Entry 6UKT (electron microscopy, 3.87 A resolution); this record covers chains A and B of the 6 polymer chains in the assembly.

Chain A:
Name: Resistance to inhibitors of cholinesterase 8 homolog A (C. elegans)
Source organism: Rattus norvegicus
Reference sequence: B1H241 (B1H241_RAT); residue numbers follow UniProt; this construct covers 1-491
Sequence (492 residues; numbered 0 to 491; the number before each row is that of its first residue; numbering starts at 0):
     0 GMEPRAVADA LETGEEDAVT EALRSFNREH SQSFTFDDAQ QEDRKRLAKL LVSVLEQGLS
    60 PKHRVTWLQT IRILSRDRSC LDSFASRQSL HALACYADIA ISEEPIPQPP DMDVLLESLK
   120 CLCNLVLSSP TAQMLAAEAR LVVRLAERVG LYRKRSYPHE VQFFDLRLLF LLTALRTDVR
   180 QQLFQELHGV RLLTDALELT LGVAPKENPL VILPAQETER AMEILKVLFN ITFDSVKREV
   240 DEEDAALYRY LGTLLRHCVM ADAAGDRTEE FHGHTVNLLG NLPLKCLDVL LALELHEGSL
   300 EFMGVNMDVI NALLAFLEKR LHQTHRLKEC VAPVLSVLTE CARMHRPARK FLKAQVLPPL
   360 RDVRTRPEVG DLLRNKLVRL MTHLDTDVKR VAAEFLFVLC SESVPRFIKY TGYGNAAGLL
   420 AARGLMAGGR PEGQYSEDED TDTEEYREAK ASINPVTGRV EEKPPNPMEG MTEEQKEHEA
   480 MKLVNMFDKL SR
Disordered / not traced: 0-1, 485-491
Covalently attached groups: covalent link Lys349-Ser435; covalent link Lys352-Thr440
Modified positions: Ser435 (phosphoserine; SEP); Thr440 (phosphothreonine; TPO)
Differences from the reference sequence: expression tag (0); engineered mutation Phe232 (Tyr in B1H241)
What the authors report for this chain:
  - post-translational modification sites: Ser435, Thr440
  - mutagenesis - Y412A: unchanged catalytic activity with Guanine nucleotide-binding protein G(i) subunit alpha-1 (chain B)
  - mutagenesis - A415W, E478A, E478K, L482D: decreased catalytic activity with Guanine nucleotide-binding protein G(i) subunit alpha-1 (chain B)

Chain B:
Name: Guanine nucleotide-binding protein G(i) subunit alpha-1
Source organism: Rattus norvegicus
Reference sequence: P10824 (GNAI1_RAT); residues 32-354 here = UniProt positions 32-354
Sequence (323 residues; row label = number of the first residue in the row):
    32 REVKLLLLGA GESGKSTIVK QMKIIHEAGY SEEECKQYKA VVYSNTIQSI IAIIRAMGRL
    92 KIDFGDAARA DDARQLFVLA GAAEEGFMTA ELAGVIKRLW KDSGVQACFN RSREYQLNDS
   152 AAYYLNDLDR IAQPNYIPTQ QDVLRTRVKT TGIVETHFTF KDLHFKMFDV GGQRSERKKW
   212 IHCFEGVTAI IFCVALSDYD LVLAEDEEMN RMHESMKLFD SICNNKWFTD TSIILFLNKK
   272 DLFEEKIKKS PLTICYPEYA GSNTYEEAAA YIQCQFEDLN KRKDTKEIYT HFTCATDTKN
   332 VQFVFDAVTD VIIKNNLKDC GLF
Disordered / not traced: 32-36, 51-76, 177-178
Curated features (UniProtKB/Swiss-Prot):
  - region: Lys35 to Thr48 (G1 motif), Asp173 to Thr181 (G2 motif), Phe196 to Arg205 (G3 motif), Ile265 to Asp272 (G4 motif), Thr324 to Thr329 (G5 motif)
  - binding site (GTP): Glu43 to Thr48, Asp150, Ser151, Leu175 to Arg178, Asp200 to Gln204, Asn269 to Asp272, Ala326
  - binding site (Mg(2+)): Ser47, Thr181
  - mutagenesis: Glu43 (E43A: Mildly impairs receptor binding; mildly decreases basal and receptor-stimulated GDP exchange), Asn149 (N149I: Inhibits interaction with RGS14. Does not inhibit interaction with RIC8A), Phe189 (F189Y: Increases basal GDP exchange rate; no effect on receptor-stimulated GDP exchange), Phe191 (F191Y: No effect on basal GDP exchange rate; mildly decreases receptor-stimulated GDP exchange), Gln204 (Q204L: Expected to have lost GTPase activity; inhibits the forskolin-mediated increase of cellular cAMP levels. Does not inhibit interaction with RGS14 at centrosomes), Thr329 (T329A: Increases basal GDP exchange rate and inhibits the forskolin-mediated increase of cellular cAMP levels), Val332 (V332A: Increases basal GDP exchange rate), Phe336 (F336A/C: Increases basal GDP exchange rate; mildly decreases receptor-stimulated GDP exchange; F336Y: Strongly increases basal GDP exchange rate; mildly decreases receptor-stimulated GDP exchange), Lys345 (K345L: Mildly impairs receptor binding; mildly decreases basal and receptor-stimulated GDP exchange)

How chain A and chain B interact:
Residue-residue contacts (83; chain A residue first):
  Arg71(A) - Phe354(B)  hydrogen bond (side chain-backbone)
  Arg75(A) - Leu353(B)
  Arg75(A) - Phe354(B)  hydrogen bond (side chain-backbone)
  Lys119(A) - Phe354(B)
  Leu126(A) - Gly352(B)
  Leu126(A) - Leu353(B)
  Phe163(A) - Phe354(B)  hydrophobic
  Arg166(A) - Cys351(B)
  Arg166(A) - Gly352(B)
  Arg166(A) - Phe354(B)
  Phe169(A) - Asn347(B)
  Leu170(A) - Leu348(B)  hydrophobic
  Ala173(A) - Leu348(B)  hydrophobic
  Glu222(A) - Cys351(B)  hydrogen bond
  Lys225(A) - Asn347(B)
  Lys225(A) - Cys351(B)  hydrogen bond
  Phe228(A) - Thr340(B)
  Phe228(A) - Ile343(B)  hydrophobic
  Asn229(A) - Ile344(B)
  Phe232(A) - Phe336(B)
  Phe232(A) - Thr340(B)
  Ser234(A) - Phe336(B)
  Arg237(A) - Asn331(B)
  His273(A) - Asn347(B)
  Asn276(A) - Ile343(B)
  Asn280(A) - Val335(B)
  Arg325(A) - Asn346(B)  hydrogen bond
  Lys327(A) - Val339(B)
  Glu328(A) - Ile343(B)
  Ala331(A) - Val339(B)  hydrophobic
  Pro332(A) - Ile343(B)  hydrophobic
  Ser335(A) - Phe334(B)
  Arg365(A) - Glu318(B)  salt bridge
  Glu367(A) - Tyr320(B)
  Thr381(A) - Thr321(B)  hydrogen bond (side chain-backbone)
  Leu383(A) - Tyr296(B)  hydrogen bond (backbone-side chain)
  Leu383(A) - Glu297(B)
  Leu383(A) - Ala300(B)  hydrophobic
  Leu383(A) - Ala301(B)
  Leu383(A) - Phe323(B)  hydrophobic
  Thr385(A) - Lys271(B)
  Thr385(A) - Phe323(B)
  Asp386(A) - Ala338(B)
  Asp386(A) - Val339(B)
  Lys388(A) - His322(B)  hydrogen bond
  Lys388(A) - Phe323(B)  hydrogen bond (side chain-backbone)
  Arg389(A) - Cys325(B)  hydrogen bond
  Val390(A) - Phe334(B)  hydrophobic
  Val403(A) - Phe191(B)  hydrophobic
  Pro404(A) - Phe191(B)
  Pro404(A) - Lys192(B)
  Tyr412(A) - His322(B)
  Ala415(A) - His322(B)
  Ala416(A) - His322(B)
  Leu418(A) - Ile49(B)  hydrophobic
  Leu419(A) - Thr324(B)
  Leu419(A) - Cys325(B)
  Arg422(A) - Thr329(B)
  Met425(A) - Phe189(B)  hydrophobic
  Met425(A) - His195(B)
  Asn453(A) - Asp193(B)
  Pro454(A) - Thr219(B)
  Pro454(A) - Tyr320(B)  hydrogen bond (backbone-side chain)
  Val455(A) - Tyr320(B)
  Glu461(A) - Asp261(B)
  Pro463(A) - Thr260(B)
  Asn465(A) - Lys257(B)  hydrogen bond (side chain-backbone)
  Met470(A) - Lys210(B)
  Met470(A) - Glu216(B)
  Met470(A) - Trp258(B)  hydrophobic
  Thr471(A) - Lys210(B)
  Gln474(A) - Asn256(B)  hydrogen bond (backbone-side chain)
  Gln474(A) - Trp258(B)  hydrogen bond
  Lys475(A) - Trp258(B)
  Lys475(A) - Phe259(B)
  His477(A) - Asn256(B)
  Glu478(A) - Asp200(B)
  Glu478(A) - Arg205(B)
  Lys481(A) - Ile253(B)
  Leu482(A) - Val201(B)
  Leu482(A) - Gly203(B)
  Asn484(A) - Gly40(B)  hydrogen bond (side chain-backbone)
  Asn484(A) - Ala41(B)
Also at the interface, not in a pair above, chain A (65 interface residues in all): Ser32, Asn123, Asp233, Asn414, Gly423, Ser451, Glu460
Also at the interface, not in a pair above, chain B (67 interface residues in all): Leu39, Gly42, Thr48, Val50, Gly202, Ser206, Trp211, Cys214, Ser263, Ile265, Phe267, Gln304, Asp328, Gln333, Val342, Lys349
Interface features reported in the paper:
  - interface residues, chain A: Arg458(A), Thr471(A), Leu482(A)

Overview:
The interface between chain A and chain B involves 65 residues on one side and 67 on the other, with 15
hydrogen bonds and 1 salt bridge. Polar pairs include Arg365(A)-Glu318(B), Arg71(A)-Phe354(B) and
Arg75(A)-Phe354(B). From the paper: A415W, E478A and E478K of chain A, among others, reduce catalytic activity
with Guanine nucleotide-binding protein G(i) subunit alpha-1 (chain B); interface residues Arg458(A),
Thr471(A) and Leu482(A); 5 substitutions were tested in all.
Chain A is Resistance to inhibitors of cholinesterase 8 homolog A (C. elegans) and chain B is Guanine
nucleotide-binding protein G(i) subunit alpha-1, both from Rattus norvegicus; the structure, Cryo-EM structure
of mammalian Ric-8A:Galpha(i):nanobody complex, was determined by electron microscopy together with 6TYL from
the same study.
